Entry 3N9S (X-ray diffraction, 1.85 A resolution); this record covers chains A and B.

== Chain A (and B) ==
Protein: Fructose-bisphosphate aldolase
From: Helicobacter pylori
Notes: EC 4.1.2.13; chain B of this document is another copy of the same molecule, construct and numbering; everything in this record applies to it too
Reference sequence: D0IR47 (D0IR47_HELP1); numbering as in UniProt (aligned over 1-307)
Sequence (307 residues; each row starts with the number of its first residue):
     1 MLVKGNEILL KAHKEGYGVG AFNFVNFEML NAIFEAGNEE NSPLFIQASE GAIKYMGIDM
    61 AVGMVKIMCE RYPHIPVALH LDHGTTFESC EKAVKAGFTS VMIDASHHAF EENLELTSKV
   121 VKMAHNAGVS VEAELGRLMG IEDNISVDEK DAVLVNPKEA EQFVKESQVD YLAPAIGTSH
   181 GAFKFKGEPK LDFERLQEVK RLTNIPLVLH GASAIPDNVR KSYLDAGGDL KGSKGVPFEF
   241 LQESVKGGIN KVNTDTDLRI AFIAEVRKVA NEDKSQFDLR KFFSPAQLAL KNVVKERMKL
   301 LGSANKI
Differences from the reference sequence: conflict Asn218 (Asp in D0IR47)
Bound ions: Na+: Asp82, Glu132; Zn2+: His83, His180, His210 (together with TD4); Ca2+: Asp104, Ser106, Glu134
Small-molecule neighbours: TD4 (4-{hydroxy[(phosphonooxy)acetyl]amino}butyl dihydrogen phosphate): Asn23, Gln47, Ser49, Ala52, Asp82, His83, Ser179, His180, Gly181, Lys184, His210, Gly211, Ala212, Ser213, Asn253, Thr254, Asp255, Thr256

== How chain A and chain B interact ==
Pairs across the interface (94; chain A residue first):
  Val25(A) - Leu279(B)  hydrophobic
  Val25(A) - Arg280(B)
  Asn26(A) - Glu28(B)  hydrogen bond
  Asn26(A) - Phe283(B)
  Phe27(A) - Tyr55(B)
  Phe27(A) - Met56(B)
  Phe27(A) - Met60(B)  hydrophobic
  Glu28(A) - Asn26(B)  hydrogen bond
  Glu28(A) - Tyr55(B)  hydrogen bond
  Met29(A) - Leu279(B)  hydrophobic
  Gly51(A) - Arg280(B)
  Ala52(A) - Arg280(B)
  Tyr55(A) - Phe27(B)
  Tyr55(A) - Glu28(B)  hydrogen bond
  Tyr55(A) - Arg280(B)
  Tyr55(A) - Phe283(B)
  Tyr55(A) - Ser284(B)
  Tyr55(A) - Gln287(B)  hydrogen bond
  Met56(A) - Phe27(B)
  Met56(A) - Arg71(B)  hydrogen bond (backbone-side chain)
  Gly57(A) - Arg71(B)
  Asp59(A) - Ile67(B)
  Asp59(A) - Arg71(B)  salt bridge
  Met60(A) - Phe27(B)  hydrophobic
  Met60(A) - Met64(B)
  Met60(A) - Ile67(B)  hydrophobic
  Met60(A) - Met68(B)  hydrophobic
  Met60(A) - Arg71(B)
  Gly63(A) - Ile67(B)
  Met64(A) - Met60(B)
  Ile67(A) - Asp59(B)
  Ile67(A) - Met60(B)  hydrophobic
  Ile67(A) - Gly63(B)
  Met68(A) - Met60(B)  hydrophobic
  Arg71(A) - Met56(B)  hydrogen bond (side chain-backbone)
  Arg71(A) - Gly57(B)
  Arg71(A) - Asp59(B)  salt bridge
  Arg71(A) - Met60(B)
  Tyr223(A) - Lys274(B)  hydrogen bond (side chain-backbone)
  Tyr223(A) - Ser275(B)
  Tyr223(A) - Gln276(B)  hydrogen bond (side chain-backbone)
  Tyr223(A) - Phe277(B)
  Gly227(A) - Lys274(B)
  Gly228(A) - Lys274(B)
  Asp229(A) - Lys274(B)  hydrogen bond (backbone-backbone)
  Asp229(A) - Ser275(B)
  Thr256(A) - Phe277(B)
  Arg259(A) - Phe277(B)  hydrogen bond (side chain-backbone)
  Arg259(A) - Asp278(B)
  Ile260(A) - Phe277(B)  hydrophobic
  Phe262(A) - Leu279(B)  hydrophobic
  Ile263(A) - Gln276(B)
  Ile263(A) - Phe277(B)
  Ile263(A) - Leu279(B)  hydrophobic
  Ile263(A) - Phe282(B)  hydrophobic
  Val266(A) - Val266(B)  hydrophobic
  Arg267(A) - Ala270(B)  hydrogen bond (side chain-backbone)
  Arg267(A) - Asp273(B)  hydrogen bond (side chain-backbone)
  Arg267(A) - Lys274(B)  hydrogen bond (side chain-backbone)
  Arg267(A) - Gln276(B)  hydrogen bond (side chain-backbone)
  Arg267(A) - Phe282(B)
  Ala270(A) - Arg267(B)  hydrogen bond (backbone-side chain)
  Asp273(A) - Arg267(B)  hydrogen bond (backbone-side chain)
  Lys274(A) - Tyr223(B)  hydrogen bond (backbone-side chain)
  Lys274(A) - Gly227(B)
  Lys274(A) - Gly228(B)
  Lys274(A) - Asp229(B)  hydrogen bond (backbone-backbone)
  Lys274(A) - Arg267(B)  hydrogen bond (backbone-side chain)
  Ser275(A) - Tyr223(B)
  Ser275(A) - Asp229(B)
  Gln276(A) - Tyr223(B)  hydrogen bond (backbone-side chain)
  Gln276(A) - Ile263(B)
  Gln276(A) - Arg267(B)  hydrogen bond (backbone-side chain)
  Phe277(A) - Tyr223(B)
  Phe277(A) - Thr256(B)
  Phe277(A) - Arg259(B)  hydrogen bond (backbone-side chain)
  Phe277(A) - Ile260(B)  hydrophobic
  Phe277(A) - Ile263(B)
  Asp278(A) - Arg259(B)
  Leu279(A) - Met29(B)  hydrophobic
  Leu279(A) - Arg259(B)
  Leu279(A) - Phe262(B)  hydrophobic
  Leu279(A) - Ile263(B)  hydrophobic
  Arg280(A) - Val25(B)
  Arg280(A) - Gly51(B)
  Arg280(A) - Ala52(B)
  Arg280(A) - Tyr55(B)
  Phe282(A) - Ile263(B)  hydrophobic
  Phe282(A) - Arg267(B)
  Phe283(A) - Asn26(B)
  Phe283(A) - Tyr55(B)
  Phe283(A) - Phe283(B)  hydrophobic
  Ser284(A) - Tyr55(B)
  Gln287(A) - Tyr55(B)  hydrogen bond
Interface residues without a listed pair, chain A (44 interface residues in all): Ser49, Ala182, Leu230
Interface residues without a listed pair, chain B (44 interface residues in all): Ser49, Ala182, Leu230

== Summary ==
Chain A and chain B each contribute 44 residues to their interface; the contacts include 24 hydrogen bonds and
2 salt bridges. Polar pairs include Asp59(A)-Arg71(B), Asn26(A)-Glu28(B) and Glu28(A)-Tyr55(B). Chain A binds
compound TD4. The Na+ site is built by Asp82(A) and Glu132(A).
Both chains are Fructose-bisphosphate aldolase (Helicobacter pylori). Entry 3N9S (Class II
fructose-1,6-bisphosphate aldolase from helicobacter pylori in complex with N-(4-hydroxybutyl)-
glycolohydroxamic acid bis-phosphate, a competitive ...) was determined by X-ray diffraction, deposited
together with 3N9R.
